Entry 9H5Q (X-ray diffraction, 1.80 A resolution); this record covers chains A and B.

== Chain A (and B) ==
Molecule: Monoamine oxidase
Source organism: Thermoanaerobacterales bacterium
Notes: chain B of this document is another copy of the same molecule, construct and numbering; everything in this record applies to it too
UniProtKB: A0AAJ6N6J2 (A0AAJ6N6J2_9FIRM); numbering as in UniProt (aligned over 1-453)
Amino-acid sequence (474 residues; row label = number of the first residue in the row; numbers below 1 keep their minus sign (Met-20 is residue -20)):
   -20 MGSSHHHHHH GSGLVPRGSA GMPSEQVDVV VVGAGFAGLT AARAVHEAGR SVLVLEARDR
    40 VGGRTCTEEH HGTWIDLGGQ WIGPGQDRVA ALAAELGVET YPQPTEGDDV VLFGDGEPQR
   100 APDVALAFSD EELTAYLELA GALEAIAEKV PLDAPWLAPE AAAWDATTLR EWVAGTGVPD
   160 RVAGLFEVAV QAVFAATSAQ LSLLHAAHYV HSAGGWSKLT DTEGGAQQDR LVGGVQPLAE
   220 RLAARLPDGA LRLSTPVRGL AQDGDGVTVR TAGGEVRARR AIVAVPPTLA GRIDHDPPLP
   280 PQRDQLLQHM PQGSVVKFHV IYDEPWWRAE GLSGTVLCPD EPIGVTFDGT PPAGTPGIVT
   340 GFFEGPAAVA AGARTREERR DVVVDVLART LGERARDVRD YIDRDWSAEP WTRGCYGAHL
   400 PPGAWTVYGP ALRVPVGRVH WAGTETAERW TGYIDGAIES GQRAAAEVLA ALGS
Not modelled in the structure: -20 to 4, 453 (chain B: -20 to 2, 453)
Glycans and other covalent adducts: flavin-adenine dinucleotide (FAD) linked to Cys394
Sequence notes: initiating methionine (-20); expression tag (-19 to 0)
Bound ions: Mg2+ near Thr84 (its only coordinating residue here)
Residues lining bound ligands:
  - 1,3-diaminopropane (13D): Trp60, Tyr188, Gln206, Phe341, Tyr395, Gly431, Tyr432
  - 4-hydroxybutan-1-aminium (4HA): Ala168, Ala171, Val172, Leu198, Thr199, Gln206, Val324, Phe326
  - FAD (flavin-adenine dinucleotide): Val11, Gly12, Ala13, Gly14, Phe15, Ala16, Gly17, Leu34, Glu35, Ala36, Arg37, Gly41, Gly42, Arg43, Thr44, Leu56, Gly57, Gly58, Gln59, Trp60, Thr234, Pro235, Val236, Ala263, Val264, Pro265, Leu268, Ile272, Val294, Lys296, Trp385, Trp390, Tyr395, Gly422, Thr423, Gly431, Tyr432, Ile433, Ala436

== Chain A / chain B interface ==
Residue-residue contacts (74):
  Ala145(A) - Arg149(B)
  Ala145(A) - Ala178(B)
  Arg149(A) - Ala145(B)
  Glu150(A) - Glu150(B)
  Ala178(A) - Ala145(B)
  Ala178(A) - Pro401(B)
  Gln179(A) - His288(B)
  Gln179(A) - Pro401(B)
  Gln179(A) - Tyr407(B)
  Arg237(A) - Arg249(B)
  Arg237(A) - Asp273(B)  salt bridge
  Arg249(A) - Arg237(B)
  Thr267(A) - Gln287(B)
  Gly270(A) - Arg271(B)  hydrogen bond (backbone-side chain)
  Arg271(A) - Gly270(B)  hydrogen bond (side chain-backbone)
  Arg271(A) - Arg271(B)
  Arg271(A) - Asp283(B)  salt bridge
  Arg271(A) - Gln287(B)
  Pro277(A) - Pro389(B)  hydrophobic
  Pro277(A) - Arg392(B)
  Leu278(A) - Arg392(B)  hydrogen bond (backbone-side chain)
  Pro280(A) - Asp384(B)
  Pro280(A) - Ser386(B)
  Pro280(A) - Ala387(B)
  Pro280(A) - Arg392(B)
  Gln281(A) - Val348(B)
  Asp283(A) - Arg271(B)  salt bridge
  Asp283(A) - Arg392(B)  salt bridge
  Gln284(A) - Gln291(B)
  Gln284(A) - Gly292(B)
  Gln284(A) - Ser293(B)  hydrogen bond
  Gln284(A) - Ser386(B)  hydrogen bond
  Gln284(A) - Arg392(B)
  Gln284(A) - Gly393(B)
  Gln287(A) - Thr267(B)
  Gln287(A) - Arg271(B)
  Gln287(A) - Gln287(B)
  Gln287(A) - Pro290(B)
  Gln287(A) - Gln291(B)  hydrogen bond (side chain-backbone)
  Gln287(A) - Arg392(B)  hydrogen bond (side chain-backbone)
  His288(A) - Gln179(B)
  His288(A) - Pro290(B)
  His288(A) - His398(B)
  Pro290(A) - Gln287(B)
  Pro290(A) - His288(B)
  Gln291(A) - Gln284(B)
  Gln291(A) - Gln287(B)  hydrogen bond (backbone-side chain)
  Gly292(A) - Gln284(B)
  Ser293(A) - Gln284(B)  hydrogen bond
  Ser293(A) - Tyr407(B)  hydrogen bond
  Pro345(A) - Val406(B)  hydrophobic
  Val348(A) - Val406(B)
  Val348(A) - Tyr407(B)  hydrophobic
  Asp384(A) - Pro280(B)
  Ser386(A) - Pro280(B)
  Ser386(A) - Gln284(B)  hydrogen bond
  Ala387(A) - Pro280(B)
  Pro389(A) - Pro277(B)  hydrophobic
  Arg392(A) - Pro277(B)
  Arg392(A) - Leu278(B)  hydrogen bond (side chain-backbone)
  Arg392(A) - Pro280(B)
  Arg392(A) - Asp283(B)  salt bridge
  Arg392(A) - Gln284(B)
  Arg392(A) - Gln287(B)  hydrogen bond (backbone-side chain)
  Gly393(A) - Gln284(B)
  His398(A) - His288(B)
  Pro400(A) - Pro400(B)  hydrophobic
  Pro401(A) - Ala178(B)
  Pro401(A) - Gln179(B)
  Val406(A) - Pro345(B)  hydrophobic
  Val406(A) - Val348(B)  hydrophobic
  Tyr407(A) - Gln179(B)
  Tyr407(A) - Ser293(B)  hydrogen bond
  Tyr407(A) - Val348(B)  hydrophobic
Also at the interface, not in a pair above, chain A (40 interface residues in all): Thr147, Asp273, Pro279, Gly351, Gly402
Also at the interface, not in a pair above, chain B (39 interface residues in all): Thr147, Pro279, Gln281, Gly402

== In short ==
40 residues of chain A face 39 of chain B across their interface, with 14 hydrogen bonds and 5 salt bridges.
Polar contacts include Arg237(A)-Asp273(B), Arg271(A)-Asp283(B) and Asp283(A)-Arg392(B). Chain A binds
1,3-diaminopropane and 4-hydroxybutan-1-aminium. Flavin-adenine dinucleotide is covalently linked to
Cys394(A).
Chain A and chain B are both Monoamine oxidase (Thermoanaerobacterales bacterium); the structure, Crystal
structure of Thermoanaerobacterales bacterium monoamine oxidase in complex with spermidine and its oxidation
products, was determined by X-ray diffraction together with 9H5P, 9H5Z and 9H64 from the same study.
